3J1U - chains B and C of the 3 polymer chains in the assembly; structure by electron microscopy, 9.70 A resolution (very low resolution: no residue pairs are listed; an interface is given only as per-side residue counts).

Chain B:
Protein: Tubulin alpha-1B chain
Organism: Bos taurus
Sequence (451 residues; row label = number of the first residue in the row):
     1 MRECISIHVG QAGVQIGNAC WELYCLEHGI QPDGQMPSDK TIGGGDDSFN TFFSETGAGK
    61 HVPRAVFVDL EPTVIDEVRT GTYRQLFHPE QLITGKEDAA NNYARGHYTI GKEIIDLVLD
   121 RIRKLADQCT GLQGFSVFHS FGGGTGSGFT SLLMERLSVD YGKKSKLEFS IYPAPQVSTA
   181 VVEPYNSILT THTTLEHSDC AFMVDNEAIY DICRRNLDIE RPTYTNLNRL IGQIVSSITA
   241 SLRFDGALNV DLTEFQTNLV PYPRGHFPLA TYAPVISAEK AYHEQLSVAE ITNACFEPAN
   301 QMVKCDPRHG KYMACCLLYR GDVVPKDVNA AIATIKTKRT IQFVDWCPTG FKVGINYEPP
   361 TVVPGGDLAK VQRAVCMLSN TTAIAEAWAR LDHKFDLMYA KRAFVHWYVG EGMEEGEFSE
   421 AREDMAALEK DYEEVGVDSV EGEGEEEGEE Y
Disordered / not traced: 440-451

Chain C:
Protein: Tubulin beta-2B chain
Organism: Bos taurus
Sequence (427 residues; numbered 1 to 437; 10 numbers in that range are skipped by the numbering (no residue carries them; nothing is unmodelled there); the number before each row is that of its first residue):
     1 MREIVHIQAG QCGNQIGAKF WEVISDEHGI DPTGSYHGDS DLQL
    47 ERINVYYNEA AGNKYVPRAI LVDLEPGTMD SVRSGPFGQI FRPDNFVFGQ SGAGNNWAKG
   107 HYTEGAELVD SVLDVVRKES ESCDCLQGFQ LTHSLGGGTG SGMGTLLISK IREEYPDRIM
   167 NTFSVVPSPK VSDTVVEPYN ATLSVHQLVE NTDETYCIDN EALYDICFRT LKLTTPTYGD
   227 LNHLVSATMS GVTTCLRFPG QLNADLRKLA VNMVPFPRLH FFMPGFAPLT SRGSQQYRAL
   287 TVPELTQQMF DAKNMMAACD PRHGRYLTVA AVFRGRMSMK EVDEQMLNVQ NKNSSYFVEW
   347 IPNNVKTAVC DIPP
   369 RGLKMSATFI GNSTAIQELF KRISEQFTAM FRRKAFLHWY TGEGMDEMEF TEAESNMNDL
   429 VSEYQQYQD

How chain B and chain C interact:
At this resolution (10 A) residue pairs are not listed: 29 residues of chain B and 26 of chain C lie at the interface.

Summary:
29 residues of chain B and 26 residues of chain C are in contact.
Here chain B is Tubulin alpha-1B chain and chain C is Tubulin beta-2B chain, both from Bos taurus. Entry 3J1U
(Low affinity dynein microtubule binding domain - tubulin complex) was determined by electron microscopy (same
publication as 3J1T).
